Entry 5HYH (X-ray diffraction, 2.03 A resolution); this record covers chain A.

[Chain A]
Protein: Uncharacterized protein
From: Streptomyces venezuelae
UniProt: F2RB83 (F2RB83_STRVP); residues 33-339 here = UniProt positions 33-339
Sequence (317 residues; row label = number of the first residue in the row):
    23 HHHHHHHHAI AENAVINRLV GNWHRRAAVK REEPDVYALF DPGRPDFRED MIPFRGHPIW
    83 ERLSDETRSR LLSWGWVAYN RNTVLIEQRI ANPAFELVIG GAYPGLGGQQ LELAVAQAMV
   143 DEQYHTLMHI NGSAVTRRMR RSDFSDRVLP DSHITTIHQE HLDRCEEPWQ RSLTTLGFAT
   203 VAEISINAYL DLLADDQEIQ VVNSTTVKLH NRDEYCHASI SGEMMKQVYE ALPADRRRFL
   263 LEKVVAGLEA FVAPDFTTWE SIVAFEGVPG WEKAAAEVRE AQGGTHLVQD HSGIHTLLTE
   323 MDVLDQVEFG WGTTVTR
Not modelled in the structure: 23-34, 53-61, 331-339
Sequence notes: expression tag (23-32)
Ion coordination: Fe ion site 1: Glu109, Glu144, His147, His232, Glu236; Fe ion site 2: Glu144, Glu205, Glu236, His239
Swiss-Prot annotation at these positions:
  - binding site (Fe cation): Glu109, Glu144, His147, Glu205, His232, Glu236, His239

[Summary]
The Fe ion site 1 is built by Glu109, Glu144, His147, His232 and Glu236. The Fe ion site 2 is built by Glu144,
Glu205, Glu236 and His239. UniProt lists 7 Fe cation-binding residues.
Chain A is Uncharacterized protein (Streptomyces venezuelae); the structure, CmlI (chemically reduced state),
arylamine oxygenase of chloramphenicol biosynthetic pathway, was determined by X-ray diffraction (same
publication as 5HYG).
